Entry 4Z2T (X-ray diffraction, 2.45 A resolution); this record covers chain B.

[Chain B]
Protein: 2-hydroxybiphenyl-3-monooxygenase
From: Pseudomonas nitroreducens HBP1
Notes: EC 1.14.13.44
UniProtKB: O06647 (O06647_9PSED); numbering as in UniProt (aligned over 2-586)
Chain sequence (592 residues; row label = number of the first residue in the row; numbers below 1 keep their minus sign (Met-5 is residue -5)):
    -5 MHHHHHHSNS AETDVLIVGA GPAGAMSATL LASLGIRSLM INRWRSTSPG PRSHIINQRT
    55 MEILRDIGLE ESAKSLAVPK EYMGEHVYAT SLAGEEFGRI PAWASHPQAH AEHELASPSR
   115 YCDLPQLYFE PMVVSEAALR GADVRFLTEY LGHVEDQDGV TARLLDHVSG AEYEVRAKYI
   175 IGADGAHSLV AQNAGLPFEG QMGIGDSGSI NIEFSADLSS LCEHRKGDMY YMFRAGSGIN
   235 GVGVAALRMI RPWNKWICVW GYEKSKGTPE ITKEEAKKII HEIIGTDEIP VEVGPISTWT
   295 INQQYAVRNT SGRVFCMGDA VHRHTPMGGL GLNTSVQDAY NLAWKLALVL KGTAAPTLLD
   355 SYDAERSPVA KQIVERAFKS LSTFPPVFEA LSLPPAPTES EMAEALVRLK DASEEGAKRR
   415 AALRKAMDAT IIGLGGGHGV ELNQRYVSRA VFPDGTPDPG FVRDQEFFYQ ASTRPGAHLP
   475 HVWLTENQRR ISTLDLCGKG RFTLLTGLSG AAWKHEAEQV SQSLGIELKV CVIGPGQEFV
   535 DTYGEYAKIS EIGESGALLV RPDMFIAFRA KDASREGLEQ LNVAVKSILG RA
Not modelled in the structure: -5 to 4, 228-237, 257-263, 586
Construct notes: initiating methionine (-5); expression tag (-4 to 1); engineered mutation Tyr225 (Trp in O06647)
Residues lining bound ligands: FAD (flavin-adenine dinucleotide): Val12, Gly13, Ala14, Gly15, Pro16, Ala17, Ile35, Asn36, Arg37, Trp38, Arg46, Ser47, His48, Gln120, Glu124, Thr142, Glu143, Tyr144, Ala177, Asp178, Gly179, Asn205, Arg242, Ser291, Trp293, Met311, Gly312, Asp313, Pro320, Gly323, Gly325, Leu326, Ser329
From the paper describing this entry:
  - mutagenesis - G255F (24-fold): decreased catalytic activity on 2-hydroxybiphenyl
  - mutagenesis - R242A, R242E, R242Q, G255F (8-fold): decreased catalytic activity on NADH
  - mutagenesis - R242A, R242E, R242Q: abolished catalytic activity

[In short]
Chain B binds flavin-adenine dinucleotide. From the paper: R242A, R242E and R242Q, among others, reduce
catalytic activity on NADH; R242A, R242E and R242Q abolish catalytic activity.
Chain B is 2-hydroxybiphenyl-3-monooxygenase (Pseudomonas nitroreducens HBP1); the structure, Crystal
Structure of 2-hydroxybiphenyl 3-monooxygenase W225Y from Pseudomonas azelaica, was determined by X-ray
diffraction together with 4Z2R, 4Z2U and 5BRT from the same study.
